PDB entry 7DO5 | X-ray diffraction, 1.84 A resolution | chains C and D of the 4 polymer chains in the assembly

Chain C (and D):
Molecule: Short-chain dehydrogenase/reductase SDR
Organism: Azotobacter vinelandii (strain DJ / ATCC BAA-1303)
Notes: chain D of this document is another copy of the same molecule, construct and numbering; everything in this record applies to it too
UniProtKB: C1DMX5 (C1DMX5_AZOVD); residue numbers follow UniProt; this construct covers 2-256
Sequence (267 residues; each row starts with the number of its first residue; numbers below 1 keep their minus sign (Met-10 is residue -10)):
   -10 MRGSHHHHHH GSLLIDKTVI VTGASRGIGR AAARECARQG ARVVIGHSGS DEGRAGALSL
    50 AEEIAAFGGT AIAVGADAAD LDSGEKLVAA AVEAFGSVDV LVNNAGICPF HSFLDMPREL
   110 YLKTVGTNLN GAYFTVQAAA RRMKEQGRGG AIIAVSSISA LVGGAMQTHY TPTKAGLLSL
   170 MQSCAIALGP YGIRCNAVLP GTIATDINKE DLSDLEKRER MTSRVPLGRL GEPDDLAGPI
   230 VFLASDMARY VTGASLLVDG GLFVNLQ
Not modelled in the structure: -10 to 0 (chain D: -10 to -1)
Construct notes: initiating methionine (-10); expression tag (-9 to 1)
Curated features (UniProtKB/Swiss-Prot):
  - active site: Ser146 (Proton donor), Tyr159 (Proton acceptor), Lys163 (Lowers pKa of active site Tyr)
  - binding site (NADP(+)): Gly12, Ser14, Arg15, Ile17, Ser37, Asp66, Ala67, Asn93, Tyr159, Lys163, Ile192
  - binding site (beta-L-rhamnose): Ser146, Ser148, Gln156, Tyr159, Thr191, Asn197
  - mutagenesis: Arg15 (R15T: Increases specificity toward NAD(+). Shows a strong decrease in catalytic efficiency with NADP(+)), Ser37 (S37H: Increases specificity toward NAD(+). Shows a strong decrease in catalytic efficiency with NADP(+) and an increase in catalytic efficiency with NAD(+)), Phe99 (F99A/Y: Shows a strong decrease in catalytic efficiency with L-rhamnose, L-lyxose and L-mannose), Gln156 (Q156A: Almost loss of activity with L-rhamnose as substrate), Thr191 (T191F: Retains 4% of wild-type activity with L-rhamnose as substrate), Ile196 (I196A: Shows a strong decrease in catalytic efficiency with L-rhamnose as substrate, but does not affect catalytic efficiency with L-lyxose and L-mannose), Asp200 (D200A: Retains 16% of wild-type activity with L-rhamnose as substrate; D200H: Retains 22% of wild-type activity with L-rhamnose as substrate)

How chain C and chain D interact:
Residue-residue contacts (82):
  Leu70(C) - Arg107(D)  hydrogen bond (backbone-side chain)
  Asp71(C) - Arg107(D)  salt bridge
  Phe102(C) - Tyr122(D)
  Phe102(C) - Val125(D)  hydrophobic
  Phe102(C) - Gln126(D)  hydrogen bond (backbone-side chain)
  Phe102(C) - Cys173(D)  hydrophobic
  Leu103(C) - Gln126(D)
  Leu103(C) - Ala129(D)  hydrophobic
  Leu103(C) - Arg130(D)  hydrogen bond (backbone-side chain)
  Leu103(C) - Lys133(D)
  Leu103(C) - Leu177(D)  hydrophobic
  Asp104(C) - Arg130(D)
  Met105(C) - Tyr122(D)
  Met105(C) - Phe123(D)
  Met105(C) - Gln126(D)  hydrogen bond (backbone-side chain)
  Arg107(C) - Leu70(D)  hydrogen bond (side chain-backbone)
  Arg107(C) - Asp71(D)  salt bridge
  Arg107(C) - Phe123(D)
  Tyr110(C) - Leu118(D)
  Tyr110(C) - Asn119(D)  hydrogen bond
  Tyr110(C) - Tyr122(D)  hydrophobic
  Tyr110(C) - Phe123(D)  hydrophobic
  Leu111(C) - Asn119(D)
  Leu118(C) - Tyr110(D)
  Asn119(C) - Tyr110(D)  hydrogen bond
  Asn119(C) - Leu111(D)
  Tyr122(C) - Phe102(D)
  Tyr122(C) - Met105(D)
  Tyr122(C) - Tyr110(D)  hydrophobic
  Tyr122(C) - Thr157(D)  hydrogen bond
  Tyr122(C) - His158(D)
  Phe123(C) - Met105(D)
  Phe123(C) - Arg107(D)
  Phe123(C) - Tyr110(D)  hydrophobic
  Val125(C) - Phe102(D)  hydrophobic
  Gln126(C) - Phe102(D)  hydrogen bond (side chain-backbone)
  Gln126(C) - Leu103(D)  hydrogen bond (side chain-backbone)
  Gln126(C) - Met105(D)  hydrogen bond (side chain-backbone)
  Ala129(C) - Leu103(D)  hydrophobic
  Arg130(C) - Leu103(D)  hydrogen bond (side chain-backbone)
  Arg130(C) - Asp104(D)
  Lys133(C) - Leu103(D)
  Leu150(C) - Gln171(D)  hydrogen bond (backbone-side chain)
  Val151(C) - Gln171(D)
  Gly152(C) - Ser172(D)
  Gly152(C) - Ile175(D)
  Gly153(C) - Ser172(D)  hydrogen bond (backbone-side chain)
  Gly153(C) - Ile175(D)
  Ala154(C) - Ile175(D)  hydrophobic
  Ala154(C) - Ala176(D)  hydrophobic
  Gln156(C) - Ser172(D)
  Thr157(C) - Tyr122(D)  hydrogen bond
  Thr157(C) - Leu169(D)
  Thr157(C) - Ser172(D)
  His158(C) - Tyr122(D)
  Thr160(C) - Ser168(D)  hydrogen bond
  Thr160(C) - Ser172(D)  hydrogen bond
  Pro161(C) - Gly165(D)
  Pro161(C) - Ser168(D)
  Pro161(C) - Leu169(D)
  Ala164(C) - Ala164(D)
  Ala164(C) - Ser168(D)
  Gly165(C) - Pro161(D)
  Ser168(C) - Thr160(D)  hydrogen bond
  Ser168(C) - Pro161(D)
  Ser168(C) - Ala164(D)
  Leu169(C) - Thr157(D)
  Leu169(C) - Pro161(D)
  Gln171(C) - Leu150(D)  hydrogen bond (side chain-backbone)
  Gln171(C) - Val151(D)
  Ser172(C) - Gly152(D)
  Ser172(C) - Gly153(D)  hydrogen bond (side chain-backbone)
  Ser172(C) - Gln156(D)
  Ser172(C) - Thr157(D)
  Ser172(C) - Thr160(D)  hydrogen bond
  Cys173(C) - Phe102(D)  hydrophobic
  Cys173(C) - Thr157(D)
  Ile175(C) - Gly152(D)
  Ile175(C) - Gly153(D)
  Ile175(C) - Ala154(D)  hydrophobic
  Ala176(C) - Ala154(D)
  Leu177(C) - Leu103(D)  hydrophobic
Other interface residues (no listed pair), chain C (42 interface residues in all): Pro106, Val114, Ser148, Tyr180
Other interface residues (no listed pair), chain D (42 interface residues in all): Pro106, Val114, Ser148, Tyr180

Overview:
The chain C/chain D interface involves 42 residues from each chain, with 21 hydrogen bonds and 2 salt bridges.
Polar contacts include Asp71(C)-Arg107(D), Leu70(C)-Arg107(D) and Phe102(C)-Gln126(D). From UniProt: 3
active-site residues, 11 NADP+-binding residues, 6 beta-L-rhamnose-binding residues and 7 mutagenesis sites on
chain C.
Chain C and chain D are both Short-chain dehydrogenase/reductase SDR (Azotobacter vinelandii (strain DJ / ATCC
BAA-1303)); the structure, Crystal structure of Azotobacter vinelandii L-rhamnose 1-dehydrogenase(apo-form),
was determined by X-ray diffraction together with 7B81, 7DO6 and 7DO7 from the same study.
